Entry 7RQS (electron microscopy, 3.57 A resolution); this record covers chain A.

== Chain A ==
Protein: RNA-dependent RNA polymerase 2
Source organism: Arabidopsis thaliana
Notes: EC 2.7.7.48
Reference sequence: O82504 (RDR2_ARATH); numbering as in UniProt (aligned over 1-1133)
Amino-acid sequence (1172 residues; row label = number of the first residue in the row):
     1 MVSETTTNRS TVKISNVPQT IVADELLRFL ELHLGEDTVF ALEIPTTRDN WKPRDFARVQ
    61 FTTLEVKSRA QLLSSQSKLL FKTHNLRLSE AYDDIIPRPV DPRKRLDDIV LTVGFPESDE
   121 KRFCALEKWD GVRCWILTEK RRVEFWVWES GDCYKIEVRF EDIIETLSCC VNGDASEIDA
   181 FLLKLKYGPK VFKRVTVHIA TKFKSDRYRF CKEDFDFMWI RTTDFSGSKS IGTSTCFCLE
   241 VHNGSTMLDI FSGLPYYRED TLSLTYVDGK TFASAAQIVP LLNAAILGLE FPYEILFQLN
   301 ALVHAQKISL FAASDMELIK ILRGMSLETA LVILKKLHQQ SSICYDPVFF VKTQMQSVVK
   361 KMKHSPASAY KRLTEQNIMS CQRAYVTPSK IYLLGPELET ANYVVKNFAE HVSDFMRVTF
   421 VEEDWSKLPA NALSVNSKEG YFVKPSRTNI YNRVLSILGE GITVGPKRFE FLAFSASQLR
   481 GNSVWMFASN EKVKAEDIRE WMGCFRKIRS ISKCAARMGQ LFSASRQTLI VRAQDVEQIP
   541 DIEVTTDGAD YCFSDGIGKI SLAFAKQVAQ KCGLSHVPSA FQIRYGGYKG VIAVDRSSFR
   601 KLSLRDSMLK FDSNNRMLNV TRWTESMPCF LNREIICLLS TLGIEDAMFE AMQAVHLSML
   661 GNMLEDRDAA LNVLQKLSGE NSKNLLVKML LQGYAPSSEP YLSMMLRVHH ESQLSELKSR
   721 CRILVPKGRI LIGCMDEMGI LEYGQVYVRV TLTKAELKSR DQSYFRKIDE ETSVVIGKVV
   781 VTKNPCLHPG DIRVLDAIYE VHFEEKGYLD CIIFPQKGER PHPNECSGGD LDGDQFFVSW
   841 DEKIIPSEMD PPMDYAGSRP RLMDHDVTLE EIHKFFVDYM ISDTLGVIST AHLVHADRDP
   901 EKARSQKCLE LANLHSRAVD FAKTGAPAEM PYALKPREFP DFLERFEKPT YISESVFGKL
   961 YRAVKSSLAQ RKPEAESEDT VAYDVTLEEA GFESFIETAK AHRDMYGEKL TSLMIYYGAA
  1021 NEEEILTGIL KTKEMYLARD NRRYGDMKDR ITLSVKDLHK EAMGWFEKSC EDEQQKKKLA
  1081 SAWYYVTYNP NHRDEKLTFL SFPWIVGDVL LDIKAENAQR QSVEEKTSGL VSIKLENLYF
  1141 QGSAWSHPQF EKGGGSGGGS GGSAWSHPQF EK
Not modelled in the structure: 1-6, 43-56, 206-209, 361-367, 438-439, 441, 971-978, 1038-1040, 1071-1072, 1122-1172
Sequence notes: expression tag (1134-1172)
Metal / ion sites: Mg2+: Asp832, Asp834
Curated features (UniProtKB/Swiss-Prot):
  - binding site (Mg(2+)): Asp830, Asp832, Asp834
From the paper describing this entry:
  - catalytic residues: Asp830 to Asp834 (citing earlier work)
  - mutagenesis - D834G: abolished catalytic activity (citing earlier work)
  - catalytic residues: Lys923 (proposed by the authors, not directly observed)

== Summary ==
The Mg2+ site is built by Asp832 and Asp834. UniProt lists 3 Mg2+-binding residues. From the paper: catalytic
residues Asp830 and Lys923; D834G abolishes catalytic activity.
Chain A is RNA-dependent RNA polymerase 2 (Arabidopsis thaliana); the structure, Arabidopsis RNA-dependent RNA
polymerase 2, was determined by electron microscopy (same publication as 7ROZ).
